PDB entry 5MEQ | X-ray diffraction, 2.27 A resolution | chains A and B of the 3 polymer chains in the assembly

Chain A:
Protein: HLA class I histocompatibility antigen, A-2 alpha chain
Source organism: Homo sapiens
UniProt: P01892 (1A02_HUMAN); residues 1-276 here correspond to UniProt positions 25-300 (UniProt number = residue number + 24)
Amino-acid sequence (276 residues; row label = number of the first residue in the row):
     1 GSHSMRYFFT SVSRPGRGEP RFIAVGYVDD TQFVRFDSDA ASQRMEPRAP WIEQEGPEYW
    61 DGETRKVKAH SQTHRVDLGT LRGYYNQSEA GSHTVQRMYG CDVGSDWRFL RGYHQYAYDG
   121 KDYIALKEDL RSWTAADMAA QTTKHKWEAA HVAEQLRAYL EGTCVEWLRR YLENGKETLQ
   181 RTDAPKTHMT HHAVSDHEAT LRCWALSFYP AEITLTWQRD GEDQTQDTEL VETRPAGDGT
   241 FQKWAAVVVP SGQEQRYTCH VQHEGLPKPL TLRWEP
Disulfides: Cys101-Cys164, Cys203-Cys259

Chain B:
Protein: Beta-2-microglobulin
Source organism: Homo sapiens
UniProt: P61769 (B2MG_HUMAN); residues 1-99 here correspond to UniProt positions 21-119 (UniProt number = residue number + 20)
Amino-acid sequence (100 residues; numbered 0 to 99; the number before each row is that of its first residue; numbering starts at 0):
     0 MIQRTPKIQV YSRHPAENGK SNFLNCYVSG FHPSDIEVDL LKNGERIEKV EHSDLSFSKD
    60 WSFYLLYYTE FTPTEKDEYA CRVNHVTLSQ PKIVKWDRDM
Disulfides: Cys25-Cys80
Sequence notes: initiating methionine (0)
Swiss-Prot annotation at these positions:
  - modified residue: Gln2 (Pyrrolidone carboxylic acid)
  - glycosylation: Ile1 (N-linked (Glc) (glycation) isoleucine), Lys19 (N-linked (Glc) (glycation) lysine), Lys41 (N-linked (Glc) (glycation) lysine), Lys48 (N-linked (Glc) (glycation) lysine), Lys58 (N-linked (Glc) (glycation) lysine), Lys91 (N-linked (Glc) (glycation) lysine), Lys94 (N-linked (Glc) (glycation) lysine)

Interface between chain A and chain B:
Contacting residue pairs - 55 pairs, chain A then chain B:
  Phe8(A) with Ser55(B); Phe56(B)
  Phe9(A) with Phe56(B)
  Thr10(A) with Leu54(B); Phe56(B); Phe62(B)
  Val12(A) with Ser33(B)
  Ile23(A) with Leu54(B)
  Val25(A) with Asp53(B); Leu54(B); Ser55(B)
  Tyr27(A) with Ser55(B); Tyr63(B), hydrogen bond
  Gln32(A) with Asp53(B), hydrogen bond
  Arg35(A) with Asp53(B), salt bridge
  Arg48(A) with Asp53(B), salt bridge
  Gln96(A) with His31(B), hydrogen bond; Phe56(B); Trp60(B), hydrogen bond (side chain-backbone); Phe62(B)
  Arg97(A) with Phe56(B)
  Gln115(A) with Trp60(B)
  Tyr116(A) with Trp60(B)
  Ala117(A) with Trp60(B)
  Asp119(A) with Ile1(B); His31(B)
  Gly120(A) with Arg3(B), hydrogen bond (backbone-side chain); His31(B); Trp60(B)
  Asp122(A) with Trp60(B), hydrogen bond
  His192(A) with Asp98(B)
  Arg202(A) with Asp98(B), hydrogen bond (side chain-backbone); Met99(B)
  Trp204(A) with Asp98(B); Met99(B)
  Val231(A) with Gln8(B)
  Glu232(A) with Lys6(B), salt bridge; Gln8(B); Tyr26(B), hydrogen bond; Ser28(B), hydrogen bond
  Arg234(A) with Gln8(B); Tyr10(B); Tyr26(B); Met99(B), hydrogen bond (side chain-backbone)
  Pro235(A) with Tyr10(B), hydrogen bond (backbone-side chain); Asn24(B); Tyr26(B)
  Ala236(A) with Arg12(B), hydrogen bond (backbone-side chain); Asn24(B), hydrogen bond (backbone-side chain)
  Gly237(A) with Arg12(B), hydrogen bond (backbone-side chain); Leu65(B)
  Gln242(A) with Tyr10(B); Ser11(B); Arg12(B), hydrogen bond (side chain-backbone)
  Trp244(A) with Met99(B), hydrogen bond (side chain-backbone)
Also at the interface, not in a pair above, chain A (36 interface residues in all): Gln87, Thr94, Met98, Lys121, Leu206, Thr233, Asp238
Also at the interface, not in a pair above, chain B (26 interface residues in all): Met0, His13, Pro14, Asp59

Overview:
Chain A and chain B form an interface of 36 and 26 residues respectively, with 16 hydrogen bonds and 3 salt
bridges. Among the polar pairs are Arg35(A)-Asp53(B), Arg48(A)-Asp53(B) and Glu232(A)-Lys6(B).
Here chain A is HLA class I histocompatibility antigen, A-2 alpha chain and chain B is Beta-2-microglobulin,
both from Homo sapiens. Entry 5MEQ (Human Leukocyte Antigen A02 presenting ILAKFLHTL) was determined by X-ray
diffraction together with 5MEN, 5MEO, 5MEP and 5MER from the same study.
